Entry 8TOC (electron microscopy, 3.11 A resolution); this record covers chains R and AI of the 181 polymer chains in the assembly.

[Chain R]
Molecule: 4269-nt RNA strand
From: Bacteria abnormis
Sequence (4269 nucleotides; each row starts with the number of its first residue):
     1 GGAGUGAACCCCGGAGGGGGUUCGCUGAAAGCCGAAUCGAAUUCGACUUU
    51 GCGUGAUUCACAUCACGUCUUACUCACGAUACUAGUACCGCGAGUUAUCU
   101 UGUGGUAAUUAAAAACUACCAGGAGAUAACUUUAUGAAGAAAAGGACAAA
   151 AGCCUUGCUUCCCUAUGCGGUUUUCAUCAUACUCAGCUUUCAACUAACAU
   201 UGUUGACUGCCUUGUUUAUGUAUUACCAUUAUACCUUUUAGGAGAUGGUG
   251 UCAUGAACAUGUACAAAUGGGUACCUGAAAGUAUCCGCGAUUCUGGCGAG
   301 GGGCAACCCUCUUAUUCAAAUAAUGGUGAUUAUGCACCGAGCGGCCCUUG
   351 GGUUGCUGCGGGUAUUCAUACCAUGCCACAAUCGCUGCGGGAUUCCAUGA
   401 GAAAUUCUAUCAUGGUCACCGCGCAAGCUCGUCGUGAUGUCAUUGGCCCC
   451 GAAUGGGGCCCUGACGGACGCUUUACUGGAUAUGCUUCAGUGAUCGGGAC
   501 ACCUGAUCCUAAGCCUGCUGAUAUUGUGAACAAGUUUACAGUUGAACGCA
   551 GACCGGUCAGCAACGGAAAUUUUCAACAGCGUGUGAAAGCUGGUGACAUU
   601 GUUGUUGCACCGUAUACCAGUGAUGGAAAGAUUACUGUUAAACUAGUCGC
   651 CGGUCAGAAGGACAUUUCAAGUACUCCUGAUUACGAUUAUCGAAUUGACA
   701 GUAGUUUGGCGUCAUCCGCCGGAUUUGUUGUUGCUGGUGAACGUUGGUAU
   751 UAUACCAAACGUCACUUCAUUAUCCCUCGUUACUUCCAAAACUGGCGCAU
   801 GCGCCGGCGUAAGUACGUAACUGGUUGGGUAAUGCCAACGUUUUAUAGUC
   851 CGAAAGAGAUUUUUAAUCGCCUUAAGGAUUCGUUGGUACCAGAUACUGGG
   901 UUAGUCACCCAAGUUUGGGCAGACAACAACACAAAACGGAUGGAUUUCCU
   951 CACCGCUAUGGCUGAAAUCCCACAGACUCUCUCUUCUUUUCUCGAUGCGU
  1001 UGGGUUACCUCGGAUCGCUUAUUAAAGAUUUUAAACGUCGUCGCUUCUUU
  1051 UUAAAUAAAGCGCAUCAACGUAUCCGUAAUAAGCUCGGGGUGUCUUUCGC
  1101 AGAAAGAAGAUCACAAAUUGUAUCUAAGUACGAUCGUAAGAUCGCAUCUG
  1151 CCCGUAAGCCUGCAAUUAUUGUAAAAUUGCGGCAACGGAAAGAAAAGGCC
  1201 UUAAAAGCCCUAGAUAAAAUGCGUGUUCGAGAGGAAAAGAAAAUGAUACG
  1251 UGAAUUUGCCACUCAGGCAGCCUCACUAUGGCUUUCUUUUCGGUACGAGA
  1301 UCAUGCCGCUUUAUUAUCAAUCUCAGGACGUAUUGGACGUAAUUGCCAAC
  1351 UCGACUUCUGAAUUUAUGACAUCGCGGGACUUUGUUGCUAAAGCAAUCAA
  1401 CAUUGGAAUUCCUUUGGAAUGGAAUCUUGAUCAAGAAAACUUGGUUUCUC
  1451 AACCGAGACACAAUGUGAUGGUUAAAUCAAAAUUGUCACCCGAAAACAAC
  1501 AUCGGGAAGACUCUUUCAGUUAAUCCAUUUACAACAGCUUGGGAGCUGUU
  1551 GACAUUGUCCUUCGUCGUCGACUGGUUUGUCAACUUUGGUGACGUCAUCG
  1601 CAGGGUUUACUGGCGGUUACUCAGAUGAUUCUGGGGCAACUGCUAGUUGG
  1651 CGCUUUGAUGAUAAAAAGGUAUUCCACUUAAAGAAUAUCCCCUCAGCUAU
  1701 GGUGAUCGUCGACAUUAACUUCUACACCCGUCAGGUCAUUGACCCGCGGC
  1751 UGUGCGGGGGGCUUGCUUUCUCCCCCAAACUUAACCUUUUCCGGUAUCUU
  1801 GACGCCAUGAGUUUAUCAUGGAAUCGAUCUCGUUUAAAGAUCAGUCGAGC
  1851 UACUUGACAAUUUUCUGCGCACCCAUCCCGGGUGGCGCCCAAAGUGAGGA
  1901 AAAUCACAUGGCAAAUAAGCCAAUGCAACCGAUCACAUCUACAGCAAAUA
  1951 AAAUUGUGUGGAGUGAUCCAACUCGUUUAUCAACUACAUUUUCAGCAAGU
  2001 CUGUUACGCCAACGUGUUAAAGUUGGUAUAGCCGAACUGAAUAAUGUUUC
  2051 AGGUCAAUAUGUAUCUGUUUAUAAGCGUCCUGCACCUAAACCGGAAGGUU
  2101 GUGCAGAUGCCUGUGUCAUUAUGCCGAAUGAAAACCAAUCCAUUCGCACA
  2151 GUGAUUUCAGGGUCAGCCGAAAACUUGGCUACCUUAAAAGCAGAAUGGGA
  2201 AACUCACAAACGUAACGUUGACACACUCUUCGCGAGCGGCAACGCCGGUU
  2251 UGGGUUUCCUUGACCCUACUGCGGCUAUCGUAUCGUCUGAUACUACUGCU
  2301 UAAGUGGUGAUUACUGUGCCUAAAAGUCAAAAUAAACGACAAAUAAGACG
  2351 CAGUUCUUCCGUUAAUUACAAGAAUAUCGUUAAAGCUUGCAAUGAUGCAA
  2401 UGCUAAACGCUUGUGAUCAACUGAAGUCCACGAGUAUUCCUGCUUUCCAA
  2451 UCAAACGUCCUUUCGGAUGUUCUUUCCCUCUCUGAUGCGGCCGACAUAAC
  2501 AGUCAAGCACCGAAUUGUUUCUAAAUUCGGCGAGCCUGCUGGGUCGAGCC
  2551 UCCGCGACGUUGCUUUUAACAAUUAUAAAUUGUUCGAACAACAUCUUGGG
  2601 AGCAUUCCUCAGAUUACUAAUCUGUGGCAGGAAGGAAAAGAGUUUUUCUU
  2651 UUUGCGGAAAGCAAAGGCUAACUUGGGUAAAUGGUUAAAAACAUUUAAAC
  2701 UUGACUAUAAUUCUAUUACAGUCGAGUUCACCCCAGGUGAGUCUUAUACC
  2751 UCGGCCACUGGGCACGUAUCGGUGUUUGCUAAGCUUUCCAACUUAGCUCA
  2801 CUGGACAUGCACUGCUGACGUCGUUGAUGAUGUUUGCCAUCUAGUGUAUU
  2851 AUAAUCGCGGCCUAAAGGCUGCCGCUAGAAAACACAUCGGUCUGAUGGUC
  2901 CCAAUUGAGGGAGAGUCUGGGUUUGACACCUUUUCUCGCCACCUCAUGGG
  2951 UGUUAUAUCCAUCGUUCCUGGGGCCCGCGGCGCAUCCGUGCCGAAGAACC
  3001 AGGAAACGGACCGUUUUAUCGACGUUGAACCCACUUUCAAUAUGAUUCUC
  3051 CAGCGUUGGGUAGCGGGCGAAAUUACUCGCUGCUUAACUUUAGCUAAGAA
  3101 UCAUCUUGGCGCAUCACGGAAUAUUAACGGUAAAGUUGUAUUUCACGAUG
  3151 CUCAAGAAUUGCACAAAGAAAUGAUCCGAGAUCUUUCUUAUGCUACUAUU
  3201 GAUUUUUCAAACGCUUCUGAUAGCGUCUUGCUGUGGGUGGUACAGCUUCU
  3251 UUUUCCGAAGCAUGUAUCGUAUGUUUUGACACAGUAUCGUUCGUCGACUG
  3301 UCCAACUCGGUUCAGAUCUUAUCGAACCGAAUAAACUUUCAAGUAUGGGA
  3351 AAUGGUUUUACUUUUGAAGUAAUGACCCUCCUCUUACUGUCGAUAGGUAG
  3401 AAUCUUUGAUCCUACCUGCCGGGUUUACGGAGAUGAUGUUAUCAUCAAAG
  3451 CAGAAGUAGCCGACGAUUUCAUCAACACUGUGUCAUCCAUUGCCUUCAUG
  3501 ACGAACAAUAAGAAGACCUUUUUGAAGGGUCUCUUUCGUGAAUCAUGCGG
  3551 UGCUUUCCAAUUUGACACAUUUGACAUCCAGUCAUUUGAGUUCGAAUGGG
  3601 CUGAUAAUUUUACUGACGUUAUUGCGAUCUGCAACAAACUGAAGUUAAUU
  3651 AUCGACGCUGCUCAAUGCAACGAAGCAGUAAUAGCAAUAUUACGCAAUGC
  3701 GCAUACCGUCAUCUGUGAAUGCAUCCCUGUUCUUUGCAAGGGACCGCAGC
  3751 CGCCUGAUUUCAACCUCUUUUUAUCUCAAUAUGUUUAUGAUGAUAAUUGG
  3801 AAGAAGAAACAGAUGAAAUCUGAUUUAGCCAUAACUAAGCUAAAUAGACU
  3851 CGUUGAUAAACAAUGGGGUUUCUUUUCAGCUACACAUCAUCACCCUGAGG
  3901 AAUUAUGUUACGUAAACAUUCCUGUUUACGUCCCUCGUCGUGAUUCUGUU
  3951 CAUGCUGGCCAGAAUCUUUUCGUUGACCUUUCAAAUCUUUACGCUUUACG
  4001 UUUUACCAAAUCAACGGUAAGAGGUAAAGGUAAAUGGGUCAAUGUUCCCC
  4051 ACUGGGUUACACCGGUUGGUUCAAUUUAUCGUGCUUCCCGUAUCAGACAG
  4101 CAAUACCCUAACAUAGGGGAAUUGCCUACCUGCUACUGGUCACCACAUCA
  4151 GUUGGACUUGAUCACCUCCUAAUAAAUCUUUACGAUUUAUAAUAAUGGUA
  4201 UGUACUAUGAGUAUGUAUGUAGGUUGAAAACCCUACCCGCUUAGGAUUGC
  4251 UUAGCAGUCCUUCCCGGCA

[Chain AI]
Protein: Coat protein
From: Acinetobacter phage AP205
UniProt: Q9AZ42 (Q9AZ42_9VIRU); residues 1-129 here correspond to UniProt positions 2-130 (UniProt number = residue number + 1)
Sequence (129 residues; row label = number of the first residue in the row):
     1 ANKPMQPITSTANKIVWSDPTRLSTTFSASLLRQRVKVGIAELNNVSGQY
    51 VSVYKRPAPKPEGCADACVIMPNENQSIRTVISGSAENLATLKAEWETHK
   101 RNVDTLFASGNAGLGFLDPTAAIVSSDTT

[Interface between chain R and chain AI]
Pairs across the interface (15):
  U3906(R) with Asn75(AI), hydrogen bond to the sugar
  G3907(R) with Ser77(AI), hydrogen bond to the phosphate; Arg79(AI), phosphate contact
  U3908(R) with Gln49(AI), phosphate contact; Arg79(AI), salt bridge to the phosphate
  A3918(R) with Lys37(AI), hydrogen bond to the sugar; Val38(AI), sugar contact; Gly39(AI), hydrogen bond to the sugar
  U3919(R) with Lys37(AI), sugar contact; Gly39(AI), phosphate contact
  G3924(R) with Gln34(AI), phosphate contact; Val36(AI), sugar contact
  U3925(R) with Val36(AI), sugar contact; Asn45(AI), hydrogen bond to the phosphate
  U3926(R) with Ser83(AI), phosphate contact
Interface residues without a listed pair, chain AI (14 interface residues in all): Ser47, Val51, Lys55

[Overview]
Chain R and chain AI form an interface of 8 and 14 residues respectively; the contacts include 5 hydrogen
bonds and 1 salt bridge. Polar pairs include U3906(R)-Asn75(AI), A3918(R)-Lys37(AI) and A3918(R)-Gly39(AI).
Here chain R is a 4269-nt RNA strand (Bacteria abnormis) and chain AI is Coat protein (Acinetobacter phage
AP205). Entry 8TOC (Acinetobacter phage AP205) was determined by electron microscopy (same publication as
8TOB, 8TV9, 8TVA, 8TW2 and 8TWC).
